PDB entry 8RDU | electron microscopy, 2.30 A resolution | chains 1 and C of the 32 polymer chains in the assembly

Chain 1:
Molecule: sgRNA
Sequence (261 nucleotides; row label = number of the first residue in the row):
     1 GGAUAUUAAU AGCGCCGCAA UUCAUGCUGC UUGCAGCCUC UGAAUUUUGU UAAAUGAGGG
    61 UUAGUUUGAC UGUAUAAAUA CAGUCUUGCU UUCUGACCCU GGUAGCUGCU CACCCUGAUG
   121 CUGCUGUCAA UAGACAGGAU AGGUGCGCUC CCAGCAAUAA GGGCGCGGAU GUACUGCUGU
   181 AGUGGCUACU GAAUCACCCC CGAUCAAGGG GGAACCCUCC AAAAGGUGGG UUGAAAGGAG
   241 AAGUCAUUUA AUAAGGCCAC U
Disordered / not traced: 1-10, 257-261
Bound ions: Mg2+: A173, C174

Chain C:
Protein: TniQ
Source organism: Scytonema hofmannii
Reference sequence: A0A8J0PCL5 (A0A8J0PCL5_9CYAN); residues 1-167 here = UniProt positions 1-167
Amino-acid sequence (179 residues; row label = number of the first residue in the row):
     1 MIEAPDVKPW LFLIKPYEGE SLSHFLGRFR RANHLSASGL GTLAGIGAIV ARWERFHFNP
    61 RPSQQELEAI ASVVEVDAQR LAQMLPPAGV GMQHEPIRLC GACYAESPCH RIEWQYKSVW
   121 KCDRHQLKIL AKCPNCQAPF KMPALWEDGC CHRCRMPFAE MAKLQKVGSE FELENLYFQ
Disordered / not traced: 1-2, 167-179
Differences from the reference sequence: expression tag (168-179)
Bound ions: Zn2+ site 1: Cys-100, Cys-103, Cys-122, His-125; Zn2+ site 2: Cys-133, Cys-136, Cys-151, Cys-154

Chain 1 / chain C interface:
Contacting residue pairs (29):
  G163(1) with Lys-141(C), salt bridge to the phosphate; His-152(C), salt bridge to the phosphate
  C164(1) with Arg-153(C), salt bridge to the phosphate
  G165(1) with Arg-153(C), salt bridge to the phosphate
  A169(1) with Lys-132(C), hydrogen bond to the base; Gln-137(C), hydrogen bond to the base
  G171(1) with Trp-120(C), stacking on the base; Lys-128(C), salt bridge to the phosphate
  U172(1) with Gln-93(C), phosphate contact; Pro-96(C), phosphate contact; Arg-98(C), hydrogen bond to the sugar; Tyr-116(C), base contact; Lys-117(C), base contact; Ser-118(C), base contact; Val-119(C), base contact; Trp-120(C), base contact; Ala-131(C), sugar contact
  A173(1) with Gln-93(C), phosphate contact; Pro-96(C), phosphate contact
  C174(1) with Lys-132(C), base contact
  A253(1) with Asn-59(C), base contact
  A254(1) with His-57(C), base contact; Asn-59(C), base contact; Met-92(C), sugar contact; His-94(C), hydrogen bond to the base; Lys-117(C), salt bridge to the phosphate
  G255(1) with Asn-59(C), sugar contact; Met-92(C), phosphate contact
  G256(1) with Arg-61(C), salt bridge to the phosphate
Interface residues without a listed pair, chain 1 (13 interface residues in all): U170
Interface residues without a listed pair, chain C (23 interface residues in all): Phe-56, Phe-58, Gly-91

Summary:
13 residues of chain 1 and 23 residues of chain C are in contact; the contacts include 4 hydrogen bonds, 7
salt bridges and 1 aromatic stacking contact. Among the polar pairs are A169(1)/Lys-132(C), A169(1)/Gln-137(C)
and A254(1)/His-94(C).
Chain 1 is sgRNA and chain C is TniQ (Scytonema hofmannii); the structure, Conformational Landscape of the
Type V-K CRISPR-associated TransposonIntegration Assembly CAST V-K composite map, was determined by electron
microscopy (same publication as 8RKT, 8RKU, 8RKV, 8AXA and 8AXB).
